3ZS0 - chains A and B of the 4 polymer chains in the assembly; structure by X-ray diffraction, 2.30 A resolution.

Chain A (and B):
Molecule: Myeloperoxidase light chain
From: Homo sapiens
Notes: EC 1.11.2.2; chain B of this document is another copy of the same molecule, construct and numbering; everything in this record applies to it too
UniProt: P05164 (PERM_HUMAN); residues -1 to 106 here correspond to UniProt positions 70-177 (UniProt number = residue number + 71)
Chain sequence (108 residues; each row starts with the number of its first residue; numbers below 1 keep their minus sign (Val-1 is residue -1)):
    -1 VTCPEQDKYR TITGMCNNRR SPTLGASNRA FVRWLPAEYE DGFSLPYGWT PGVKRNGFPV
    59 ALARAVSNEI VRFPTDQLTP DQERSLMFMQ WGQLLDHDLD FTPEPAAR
Not modelled in the structure: -1 to 0, 105-106
Disulfide bonds: Cys1-Cys14
Glycans and other covalent adducts: heme (HEM) linked to Asp94
Metal / ion sites: Ca2+: Asp96 (shared with 4 residues of chain C)
Small-molecule neighbours: heme / ZS0: Met87, Gly90, Gln91, Asp98, Phe99, Thr100, Glu102

Interface between chain A and chain B:
Contacting residue pairs (14; chain A residue first):
  Arg18(A) - Glu36(B)  salt bridge
  Arg18(A) - Asn54(B)
  Ser19(A) - Pro34(B)
  Ser19(A) - Ala35(B)  hydrogen bond (side chain-backbone)
  Pro20(A) - Gly40(B)
  Thr21(A) - Gly40(B)
  Arg27(A) - Phe41(B)
  Pro34(A) - Ser19(B)
  Pro34(A) - Leu22(B)  hydrophobic
  Ala35(A) - Ser19(B)  hydrogen bond (backbone-side chain)
  Glu36(A) - Arg18(B)  salt bridge
  Gly40(A) - Pro20(B)
  Gly40(A) - Thr21(B)
  Phe41(A) - Arg27(B)
Other interface residues (no listed pair), chain A (13 interface residues in all): Leu22, Tyr37, Asn54

In short:
Chain A and chain B form an interface of 13 and 12 residues respectively, with 2 hydrogen bonds and 2 salt
bridges. Polar contacts include Arg18(A)-Glu36(B) and Ser19(A)-Ala35(B). Bound to chain A: heme / ZS0.
Both chains are Myeloperoxidase light chain (Homo sapiens). Entry 3ZS0 (Human Myeloperoxidase inactivated by
TX2) was determined by X-ray diffraction, deposited together with 3ZS1.
